5VSW - chains D and F of the 7 polymer chains in the assembly; structure by X-ray diffraction, 4.29 A resolution (low resolution: residue-level contacts below are approximate; hydrogen-bond / salt-bridge calls are withheld).

Chain D:
Molecule: DNA-directed RNA polymerase subunit beta'
From: Escherichia coli (strain K12)
Notes: EC 2.7.7.6
UniProt: P0A8T7 (RPOC_ECOLI); numbering as in UniProt (aligned over 1-1407)
Amino-acid sequence (1407 residues; each row starts with the number of its first residue):
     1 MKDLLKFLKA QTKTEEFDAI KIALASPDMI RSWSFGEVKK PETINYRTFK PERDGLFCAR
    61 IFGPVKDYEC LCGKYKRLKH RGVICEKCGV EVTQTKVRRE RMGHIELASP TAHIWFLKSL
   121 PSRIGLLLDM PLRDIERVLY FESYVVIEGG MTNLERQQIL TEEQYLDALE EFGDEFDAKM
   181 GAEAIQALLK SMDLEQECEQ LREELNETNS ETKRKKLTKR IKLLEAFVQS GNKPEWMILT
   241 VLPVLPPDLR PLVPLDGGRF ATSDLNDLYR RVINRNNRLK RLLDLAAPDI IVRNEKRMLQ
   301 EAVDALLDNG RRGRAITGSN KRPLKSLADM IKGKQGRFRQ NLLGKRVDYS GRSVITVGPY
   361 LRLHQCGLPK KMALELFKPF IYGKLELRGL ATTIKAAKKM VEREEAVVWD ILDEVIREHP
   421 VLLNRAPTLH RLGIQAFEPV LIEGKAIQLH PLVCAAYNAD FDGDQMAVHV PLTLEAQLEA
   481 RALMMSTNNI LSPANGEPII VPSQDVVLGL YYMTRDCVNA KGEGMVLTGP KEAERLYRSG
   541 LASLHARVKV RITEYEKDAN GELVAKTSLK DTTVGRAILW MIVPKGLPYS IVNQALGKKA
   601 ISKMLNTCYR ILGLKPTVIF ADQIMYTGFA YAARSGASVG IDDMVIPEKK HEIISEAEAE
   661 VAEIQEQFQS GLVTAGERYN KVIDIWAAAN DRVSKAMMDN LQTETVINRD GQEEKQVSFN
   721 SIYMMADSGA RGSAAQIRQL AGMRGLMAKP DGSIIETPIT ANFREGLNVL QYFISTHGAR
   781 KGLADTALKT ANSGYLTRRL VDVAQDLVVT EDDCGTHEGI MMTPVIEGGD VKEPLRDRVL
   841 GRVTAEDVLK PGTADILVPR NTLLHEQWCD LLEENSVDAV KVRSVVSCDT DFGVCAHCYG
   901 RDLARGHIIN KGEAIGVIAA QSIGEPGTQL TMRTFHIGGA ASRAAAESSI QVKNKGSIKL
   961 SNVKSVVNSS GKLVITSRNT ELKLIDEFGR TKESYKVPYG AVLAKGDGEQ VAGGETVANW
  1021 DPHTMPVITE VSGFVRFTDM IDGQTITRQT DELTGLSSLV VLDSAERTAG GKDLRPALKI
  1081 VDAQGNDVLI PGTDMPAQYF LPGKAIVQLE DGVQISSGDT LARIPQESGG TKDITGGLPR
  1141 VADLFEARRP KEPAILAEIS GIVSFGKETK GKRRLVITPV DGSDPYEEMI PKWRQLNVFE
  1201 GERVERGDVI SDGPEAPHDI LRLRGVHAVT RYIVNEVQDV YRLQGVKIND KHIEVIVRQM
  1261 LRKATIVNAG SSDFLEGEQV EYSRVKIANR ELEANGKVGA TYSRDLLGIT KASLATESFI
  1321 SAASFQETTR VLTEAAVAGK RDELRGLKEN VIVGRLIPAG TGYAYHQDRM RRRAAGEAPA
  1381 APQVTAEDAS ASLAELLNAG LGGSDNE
Unresolved in the structure: 1-7, 938-1133, 1377-1407
Swiss-Prot annotation at these positions:
  - binding site (Zn(2+)): Cys70, Cys72, Cys85, Cys88, Cys814, Cys888, Cys895, Cys898
  - binding site (Mg(2+)): Asp460, Asp462, Asp464
  - modified residue: Lys983 (N6-acetyllysine)
  - mutagenesis: Gln504 (Q504P: Resistant to antibiotics salinamide A and B), Asn690 (N690D: Resistant to antibiotics salinamide A and B), Met697 (M697V: Resistant to antibiotics salinamide A and B), Ala735 (A735T: Resistant to antibiotics salinamide A and B), Arg738 (R738C/H/P/S: Resistant to antibiotics salinamide A and B), Ala748 (A748E: Resistant to antibiotics salinamide A and B), Pro758 (P758S/T: Resistant to antibiotics salinamide A and B), Phe763 (F763C: Resistant to antibiotics salinamide A and B), Ser775 (S775A: Resistant to antibiotics salinamide A and B), Ala779 (A779T/V: Resistant to antibiotics salinamide A and B), Arg780 (R780C: Resistant to antibiotics salinamide A and B), Gly782 (G782A/C: Resistant to antibiotics salinamide A and B), 1 further mutagenesis entry in UniProt
Metal / ion sites: Zn2+ site 1: Cys70, Cys72, Cys85, Cys88; Mg2+: Asp460, Asp462, Asp464; Zn2+ site 2: Cys814, Cys888, Cys895, Cys898
Small-molecule neighbours:
  - guanosine-5',3'-tetraphosphate (G4P), molecule 1: Arg362, His364, Arg417, Lys615, Val618, Ile619, Asp622, Gln623
  - guanosine-5',3'-tetraphosphate (G4P), molecule 2: Gly676, Glu677, Asn680, Ile683, Asp684
From the paper describing this entry:
  - binding site for guanosine-5',3'-tetraphosphate: Arg362, His364, Ile619, Asp622, Asn680, Ile683, Asp684

Chain F:
Molecule: RNA polymerase sigma factor RpoD
From: Escherichia coli (strain K12)
UniProt: P00579 (RPOD_ECOLI); residue numbers follow UniProt; this construct covers 1-613
Amino-acid sequence (613 residues; row label = number of the first residue in the row):
     1 MEQNPQSQLK LLVTRGKEQG YLTYAEVNDH LPEDIVDSDQ IEDIIQMIND MGIQVMEEAP
    61 DADDLMLAEN TADEDAAEAA AQVLSSVESE IGRTTDPVRM YMREMGTVEL LTREGEIDIA
   121 KRIEDGINQV QCSVAEYPEA ITYLLEQYDR VEAEEARLSD LITGFVDPNA EEDLAPTATH
   181 VGSELSQEDL DDDEDEDEED GDDDSADDDN SIDPELAREK FAELRAQYVV TRDTIKAKGR
   241 SHATAQEEIL KLSEVFKQFR LVPKQFDYLV NSMRVMMDRV RTQERLIMKL CVEQCKMPKK
   301 NFITLFTGNE TSDTWFNAAI AMNKPWSEKL HDVSEEVHRA LQKLQQIEEE TGLTIEQVKD
   361 INRRMSIGEA KARRAKKEMV EANLRLVISI AKKYTNRGLQ FLDLIQEGNI GLMKAVDKFE
   421 YRRGYKFSTY ATWWIRQAIT RSIADQARTI RIPVHMIETI NKLNRISRQM LQEMGREPTP
   481 EELAERMLMP EDKIRKVLKI AKEPISMETP IGDDEDSHLG DFIEDTTLEL PLDSATTESL
   541 RAATHDVLAG LTAREAKVLR MRFGIDMNTD YTLEEVGKQF DVTRERIRQI EAKALRKLRH
   601 PSRSEVLRSF LDD
Unresolved in the structure: 1-93, 168-212, 237-242, 613
Swiss-Prot annotation at these positions:
  - DNA-binding region: Leu573 to Ala592 (H-T-H motif)
  - region: Arg584 to Arg599 (Interaction with anti-sigma factors)
  - motif: Asp403 to Gln406 (Interaction with polymerase core subunit RpoC)
  - site: Arg562 (Interaction with anti-sigma factors)
  - mutagenesis: Ala553 (A553D: Disrupts the interaction with Escherichia phage lambda antitermination protein Q), Arg596 (R596D/E: 2-fold reduction in activation of class II Crp-dependent promoters)

Interface between chain D and chain F:
Residue-residue contacts (87):
  Glu42(D) - Arg451(F)
  Thr43(D) - Thr449(F)
  Thr43(D) - Ile450(F)
  Ile44(D) - Ile450(F)
  Tyr46(D) - Arg451(F)
  Tyr46(D) - Pro453(F)
  Tyr46(D) - Met456(F)
  Tyr46(D) - Ile500(F)
  Phe49(D) - Ile500(F)
  Arg77(D) - Thr569(F)
  Lys79(D) - Asn568(F)
  Arg133(D) - Thr94(F)
  Arg133(D) - Thr95(F)
  Tyr140(D) - Thr95(F)
  Tyr140(D) - Met100(F)
  Glu142(D) - Met100(F)
  Pro251(D) - Met507(F)
  Gly257(D) - Lys499(F)
  Gly258(D) - Lys499(F)
  Arg259(D) - Lys502(F)
  Arg259(D) - Glu503(F)
  Arg259(D) - Ile505(F)
  Phe260(D) - Pro504(F)
  Phe260(D) - Ile505(F)
  Ala261(D) - Ile505(F)
  Thr262(D) - Pro504(F)
  Thr262(D) - Ile505(F)
  Thr262(D) - Ser506(F)
  Thr262(D) - Met507(F)
  Ser263(D) - Met507(F)
  Ser263(D) - Glu508(F)
  Asp264(D) - Ser506(F)
  Asp264(D) - Met507(F)
  Asp264(D) - Glu508(F)
  Arg270(D) - Gln446(F)
  Arg270(D) - Arg448(F)
  Arg270(D) - Thr449(F)
  Arg271(D) - Gln400(F)
  Asn274(D) - Gln446(F)
  Arg275(D) - Asp403(F)
  Arg278(D) - Asp403(F)
  Arg278(D) - Gln406(F)
  Arg278(D) - Glu407(F)
  Arg281(D) - Glu407(F)
  Arg281(D) - Ile410(F)
  Leu282(D) - Gln406(F)
  Leu282(D) - Ile410(F)
  Leu285(D) - Met413(F)
  Ala286(D) - Lys377(F)
  Ala287(D) - Met413(F)
  Pro288(D) - Lys377(F)
  Pro288(D) - Glu381(F)
  Ile290(D) - Glu104(F)
  Ile290(D) - Glu381(F)
  Ile290(D) - Leu384(F)
  Ile291(D) - Val380(F)
  Ile291(D) - Leu384(F)
  Ile291(D) - Gln406(F)
  Ile291(D) - Asn409(F)
  Arg293(D) - Glu104(F)
  Asn294(D) - Tyr101(F)
  Asn294(D) - Gln406(F)
  Glu295(D) - Gln406(F)
  Arg297(D) - Met100(F)
  Arg297(D) - Tyr101(F)
  Arg297(D) - Glu104(F)
  Met298(D) - Leu402(F)
  Met298(D) - Asp403(F)
  Met298(D) - Gln406(F)
  Glu301(D) - Pro97(F)
  Arg322(D) - Pro510(F)
  Lys325(D) - Glu508(F)
  Phe338(D) - Asp516(F)
  Thr392(D) - Val606(F)
  Thr393(D) - Ser539(F)
  Thr393(D) - Ser609(F)
  Thr393(D) - Phe610(F)
  Ile394(D) - Thr536(F)
  Ile394(D) - Ser539(F)
  Lys395(D) - Thr536(F)
  Lys395(D) - Ser609(F)
  Lys395(D) - Phe610(F)
  Lys395(D) - Asp612(F)
  Ala396(D) - Ser609(F)
  Lys398(D) - Leu532(F)
  Lys399(D) - Ser609(F)
  Lys399(D) - Leu611(F)
Also at the interface, not in a pair above, chain D (59 interface residues in all): Asn45, Arg47, Thr95, Glu136, Val253, Leu255, Asp289, Ile316, Asn320, Met330, Tyr382
Also at the interface, not in a pair above, chain F (56 interface residues in all): Arg103, Arg373, Ala447, Ile452, His518, Ile523, Thr527, Ala535, Met567, Glu605

Summary:
59 residues of chain D face 56 of chain F across their interface. Ligands of chain D:
guanosine-5',3'-tetraphosphate. Cys70(D), Cys72(D), Cys85(D) and Cys88(D) coordinate Zn2+ site 1. UniProt
lists 8 Zn2+-binding residues, 3 Mg2+-binding residues and 13 mutagenesis sites on chain D. The paper reports
a binding site for guanosine-5',3'-tetraphosphate at Arg362(D), His364(D) and Ile619(D) among others.
Chain D is DNA-directed RNA polymerase subunit beta' and chain F is RNA polymerase sigma factor RpoD, both
from Escherichia coli (strain K12); the structure, X-ray crystal structure of Escherichia coli RNA polymerase
and DksA/ppGpp complex, was determined by X-ray diffraction together with 5W1S and 5W1T from the same study.
